9B7S - chains C and F of the 8 polymer chains in the assembly; structure by electron microscopy, 2.84 A resolution.

== Chain C (and F) ==
Protein: Capsid protein VP1
Organism: Adeno-associated virus
Notes: chain F of this document is another copy of the same molecule, construct and numbering; everything in this record applies to it too
Reference sequence: Q6JC40 (Q6JC40_9VIRU); residues 1-736 here = UniProt positions 1-736
Amino-acid sequence (736 residues; each row starts with the number of its first residue):
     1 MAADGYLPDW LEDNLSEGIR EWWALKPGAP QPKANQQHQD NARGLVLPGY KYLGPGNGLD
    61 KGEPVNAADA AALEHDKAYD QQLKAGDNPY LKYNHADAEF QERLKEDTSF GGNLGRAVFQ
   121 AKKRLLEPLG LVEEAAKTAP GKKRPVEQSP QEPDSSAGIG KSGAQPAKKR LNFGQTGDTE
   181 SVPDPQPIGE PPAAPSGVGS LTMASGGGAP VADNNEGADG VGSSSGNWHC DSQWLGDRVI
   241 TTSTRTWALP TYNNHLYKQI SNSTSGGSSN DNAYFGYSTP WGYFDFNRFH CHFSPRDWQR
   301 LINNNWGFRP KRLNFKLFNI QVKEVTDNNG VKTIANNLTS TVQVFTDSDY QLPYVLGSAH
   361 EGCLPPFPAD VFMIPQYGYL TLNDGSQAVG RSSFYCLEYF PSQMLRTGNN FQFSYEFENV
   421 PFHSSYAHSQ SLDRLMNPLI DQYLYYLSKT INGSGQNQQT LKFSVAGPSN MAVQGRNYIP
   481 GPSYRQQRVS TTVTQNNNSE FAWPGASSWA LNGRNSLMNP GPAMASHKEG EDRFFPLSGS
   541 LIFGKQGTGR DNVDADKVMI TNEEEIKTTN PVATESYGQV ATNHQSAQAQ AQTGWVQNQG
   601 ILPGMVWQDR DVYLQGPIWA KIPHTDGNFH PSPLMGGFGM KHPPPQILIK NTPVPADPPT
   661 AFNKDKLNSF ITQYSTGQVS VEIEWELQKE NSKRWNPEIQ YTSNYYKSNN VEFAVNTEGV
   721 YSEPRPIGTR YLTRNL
Not modelled in the structure: 1-286, 309-356, 374-422, 443, 512, 620-686
From the paper describing this entry:
  - conformationally variable residues (side-chain flip): Asn704 to Lys707

== Chain C / chain F interface ==
Contacting residue pairs (61; chain C residue first):
  Ser294(C) - Trp695(F)
  Pro295(C) - Trp695(F)
  Pro295(C) - Pro697(F)
  Arg296(C) - Glu690(F)  salt bridge
  Arg296(C) - Arg694(F)
  Arg296(C) - Trp695(F)  hydrogen bond (backbone-backbone)
  Arg296(C) - Asn696(F)
  Arg296(C) - Glu698(F)
  Arg296(C) - Leu732(F)
  Gln299(C) - Pro697(F)
  Gln299(C) - Glu698(F)  hydrogen bond (side chain-backbone)
  Gln299(C) - Gln700(F)
  Asn303(C) - Gln700(F)
  Asn304(C) - Asn304(F)  hydrogen bond
  Pro366(C) - Trp695(F)
  Pro368(C) - Trp695(F)
  Glu690(C) - Arg296(F)  salt bridge
  Glu690(C) - Arg300(F)  salt bridge
  Ser692(C) - Arg300(F)  hydrogen bond (backbone-side chain)
  Arg694(C) - Arg296(F)
  Trp695(C) - Ser294(F)
  Trp695(C) - Pro295(F)
  Trp695(C) - Arg296(F)  hydrogen bond (backbone-backbone)
  Trp695(C) - Pro366(F)
  Trp695(C) - Pro368(F)
  Trp695(C) - Phe713(F)  hydrogen bond (side chain-backbone)
  Trp695(C) - Tyr721(F)  hydrogen bond
  Asn696(C) - Arg296(F)
  Asn696(C) - Val711(F)
  Asn696(C) - Glu712(F)
  Pro697(C) - Pro295(F)
  Pro697(C) - Gln299(F)
  Pro697(C) - Tyr701(F)  hydrophobic
  Pro697(C) - Ser703(F)  hydrogen bond (backbone-side chain)
  Pro697(C) - Phe713(F)
  Glu698(C) - Arg296(F)  salt bridge
  Glu698(C) - Gln299(F)  hydrogen bond (backbone-side chain)
  Glu698(C) - Thr702(F)
  Glu698(C) - Ser703(F)  hydrogen bond (backbone-side chain)
  Ile699(C) - Thr702(F)
  Ile699(C) - Ser703(F)  hydrogen bond (backbone-side chain)
  Gln700(C) - Gln299(F)
  Gln700(C) - Asn303(F)
  Gln700(C) - Tyr701(F)
  Gln700(C) - Thr702(F)  hydrogen bond (backbone-side chain)
  Tyr701(C) - Pro697(F)  hydrophobic
  Tyr701(C) - Gln700(F)
  Thr702(C) - Glu698(F)
  Thr702(C) - Ile699(F)
  Thr702(C) - Gln700(F)  hydrogen bond (side chain-backbone)
  Ser703(C) - Pro697(F)  hydrogen bond (side chain-backbone)
  Ser703(C) - Glu698(F)  hydrogen bond (side chain-backbone)
  Ser703(C) - Ile699(F)
  Tyr705(C) - Glu529(F)  hydrogen bond
  Tyr705(C) - Ile699(F)  hydrophobic
  Val711(C) - Asn696(F)
  Glu712(C) - Asn696(F)
  Phe713(C) - Trp695(F)  hydrogen bond (backbone-side chain)
  Phe713(C) - Pro697(F)
  Tyr721(C) - Trp695(F)  hydrogen bond
  Leu732(C) - Arg296(F)
Other interface residues (no listed pair), chain C (28 interface residues in all): Arg300, Phe367
Other interface residues (no listed pair), chain F (31 interface residues in all): Phe367, Glu564, Lys567, Ser692, Tyr705

== Summary ==
28 residues of chain C and 31 residues of chain F are in contact, with 18 hydrogen bonds and 4 salt bridges.
Polar pairs include Arg296(C)-Glu690(F), Glu690(C)-Arg300(F) and Glu698(C)-Arg296(F). The paper reports
conformational variability at Asn704(C).
Both chains are Capsid protein VP1 (Adeno-associated virus). Entry 9B7S (Fab3-2 in complex with the capsid of
Adeno-associated virus type 9) was determined by electron microscopy together with 9B6N, 9B6O, 9B6Q, 9B6R,
9B6S, 9B6T and 9 further entries from the same study.
